7EMD - chains A and B of the 3 polymer chains in the assembly; structure by X-ray diffraction, 1.70 A resolution.

[Chain A]
Molecule: Leucocyte antigen
From: Sus scrofa
Reference sequence: O19075 (O19075_PIG); residues 1-275 here correspond to UniProt positions 22-296 (UniProt number = residue number + 21)
Sequence (275 residues; row label = number of the first residue in the row):
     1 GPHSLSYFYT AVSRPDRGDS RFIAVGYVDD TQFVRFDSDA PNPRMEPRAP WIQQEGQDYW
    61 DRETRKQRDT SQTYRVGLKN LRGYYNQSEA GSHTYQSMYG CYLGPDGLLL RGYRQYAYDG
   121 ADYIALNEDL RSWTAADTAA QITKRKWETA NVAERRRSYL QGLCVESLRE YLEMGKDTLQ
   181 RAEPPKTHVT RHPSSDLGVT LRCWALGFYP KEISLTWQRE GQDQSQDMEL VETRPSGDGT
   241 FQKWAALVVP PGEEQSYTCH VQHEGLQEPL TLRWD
Disulfide bonds: Cys101-Cys164, Cys203-Cys259

[Chain B]
Molecule: Beta-2-microglobulin
From: Sus scrofa
Reference sequence: Q07717 (B2MG_PIG); residues 1-98 here correspond to UniProt positions 21-118 (UniProt number = residue number + 20)
Sequence (100 residues; numbered -1 to 98; the number before each row is that of its first residue; numbers below 1 keep their minus sign (Glu-1 is residue -1)):
    -1 EFVARPPKVQ VYSRHPAENG KPNYLNCYVS GFHPPQIEID LLKNGEKMNA EQSDLSFSKD
    59 WSFYLLVHTE FTPNAVDQYS CRVKHVTLDK PKIVKWDRDH
Disordered / not traced: -1 to 0
Disulfide bonds: Cys25-Cys79
Differences from the reference sequence: expression tag (-1 to 0)

[Interface between chain A and chain B]
Pairs across the interface - 61 pairs, chain A then chain B:
  Phe8(A) with Phe55(B)
  Tyr9(A) with Phe55(B)
  Thr10(A) with Leu53(B); Phe55(B); Phe61(B)
  Val12(A) with Pro33(B), hydrophobic; Gln34(B)
  Ile23(A) with Leu53(B)
  Val25(A) with Asp52(B); Leu53(B); Ser54(B)
  Tyr27(A) with Ser54(B), hydrogen bond; Tyr62(B), hydrogen bond
  Gln32(A) with Asp52(B), hydrogen bond
  Arg35(A) with Asp52(B), salt bridge
  Arg48(A) with Asp52(B), salt bridge
  Ser92(A) with Gln34(B), hydrogen bond
  Thr94(A) with Pro33(B)
  Gln96(A) with His31(B), hydrogen bond; Phe55(B); Trp59(B), hydrogen bond (side chain-backbone); Phe61(B)
  Ser97(A) with Phe55(B)
  Met98(A) with Phe55(B), hydrophobic; Lys57(B); Trp59(B), hydrophobic
  Tyr113(A) with Lys57(B)
  Gln115(A) with Lys57(B), hydrogen bond; Trp59(B)
  Tyr116(A) with Trp59(B)
  Ala117(A) with Trp59(B), hydrophobic
  Asp119(A) with His31(B)
  Gly120(A) with Arg3(B), hydrogen bond (backbone-side chain); His31(B)
  Asp122(A) with Trp59(B), hydrogen bond
  His192(A) with Asp97(B), salt bridge
  Arg202(A) with Asp97(B), hydrogen bond (side chain-backbone); His98(B), hydrogen bond
  Trp204(A) with Asp97(B); His98(B)
  Leu206(A) with Pro14(B), hydrophobic
  Val231(A) with Gln8(B)
  Glu232(A) with Gln8(B), hydrogen bond (backbone-side chain); Tyr26(B), hydrogen bond; Ser28(B), hydrogen bond
  Thr233(A) with Tyr26(B)
  Arg234(A) with Gln8(B), hydrogen bond; Tyr10(B); Tyr26(B); His98(B), hydrogen bond (side chain-backbone)
  Pro235(A) with Tyr10(B), hydrogen bond (backbone-side chain); Asn24(B); Tyr26(B)
  Ser236(A) with Arg12(B), hydrogen bond (backbone-side chain); Asn24(B), hydrogen bond (backbone-side chain)
  Gly237(A) with Arg12(B), hydrogen bond (backbone-side chain)
  Asp238(A) with Arg12(B)
  Gln242(A) with Tyr10(B); Ser11(B), hydrogen bond (side chain-backbone); Arg12(B), hydrogen bond (side chain-backbone)
  Trp244(A) with His98(B), hydrogen bond (side chain-backbone)
Interface residues without a listed pair, chain B (29 interface residues in all): Val1, Lys6, Pro32, Glu49, Ser56, Leu64, Arg96

[Summary]
Chain A and chain B form an interface of 36 and 29 residues respectively, with 23 hydrogen bonds and 3 salt
bridges. Among the polar pairs are Arg35(A)-Asp52(B), Arg48(A)-Asp52(B) and His192(A)-Asp97(B).
Chain A is Leucocyte antigen and chain B is Beta-2-microglobulin, both from Sus scrofa; the structure, Mooring
Stone-Like Arg114 Pulls Diverse Bulged Peptides: First Insight into African Swine Fever Virus-Derived T Cell
..., was determined by X-ray diffraction together with 7EM9, 7EMA, 7EMB and 7EMC from the same study.
